Entry 1EEX (X-ray diffraction, 1.70 A resolution); this record covers chains A and G of the 6 polymer chains in the assembly.

Chain A:
Name: Propanediol dehydratase
Source organism: Klebsiella oxytoca
Notes: EC 4.2.1.28; fragment: alpha chain
UniProt: Q59470 (Q59470_KLEOX); residue numbers follow UniProt; this construct covers 1-554
Chain sequence (554 residues; numbered 1 to 554; the number before each row is that of its first residue):
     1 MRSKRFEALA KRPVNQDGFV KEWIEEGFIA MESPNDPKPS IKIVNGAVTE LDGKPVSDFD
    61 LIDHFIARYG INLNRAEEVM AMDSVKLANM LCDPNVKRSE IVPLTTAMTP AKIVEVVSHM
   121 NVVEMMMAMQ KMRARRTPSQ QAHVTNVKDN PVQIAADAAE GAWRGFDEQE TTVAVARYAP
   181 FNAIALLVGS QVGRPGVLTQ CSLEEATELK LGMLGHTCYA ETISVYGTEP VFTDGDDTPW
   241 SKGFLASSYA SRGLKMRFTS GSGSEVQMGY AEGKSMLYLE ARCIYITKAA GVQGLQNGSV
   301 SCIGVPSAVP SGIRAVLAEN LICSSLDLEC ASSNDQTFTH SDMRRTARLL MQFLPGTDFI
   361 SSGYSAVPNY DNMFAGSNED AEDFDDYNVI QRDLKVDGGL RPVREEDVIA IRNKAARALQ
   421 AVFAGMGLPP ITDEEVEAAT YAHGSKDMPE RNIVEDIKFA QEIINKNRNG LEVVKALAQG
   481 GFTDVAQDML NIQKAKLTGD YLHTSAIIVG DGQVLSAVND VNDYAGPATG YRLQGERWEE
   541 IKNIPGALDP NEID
Unresolved in the structure: 552-554
Bound ions: K+ site 1: Q141, E170, E221, Q296, S362 (together with s-1,2-propanediol); K+ site 2: G261, S264, E265, E280, C283
Small-molecule neighbours:
  - co-(adenin-9-yl-pentyl)-cobalamin (COY): T172, V173, S202, L203, E204, E205, T222, S224, V225, Y226, D234, G235, T259, S260, G261, S264, Q267, M268, S299, V300, S301, C302, Q336, M373, F374, A375
  - s-1,2-propanediol (PGO): Q141, H143, E170, E221, T222, Q296, V300, S301, D335, Q336, S362, G363, F374

Chain G:
Name: Propanediol dehydratase
Source organism: Klebsiella oxytoca
Notes: EC 4.2.1.28; fragment: gamma chain
UniProt: Q59472 (Q59472_KLEOX); numbering as in UniProt (aligned over 1-173)
Chain sequence (173 residues; row label = number of the first residue in the row):
     1 MNTDAIESMV RDVLSRMNSL QGEAPAAAPA AGGASRSARV SDYPLANKHP EWVKTATNKT
    61 LDDFTLENVL SNKVTAQDMR ITPETLRLQA SIAKDAGRDR LAMNFERAAE LTAVPDDRIL
   121 EIYNALRPYR STKEELLAIA DDLESRYQAK ICAAFVREAA TLYVERKKLK GDD
Unresolved in the structure: 1-36

How chain A and chain G interact:
Contacting residue pairs (132):
  F59(A) - R166(G)  hydrogen bond (backbone-side chain)
  D60(A) - R166(G)
  L61(A) - L162(G)  hydrophobic
  L61(A) - R166(G)
  H64(A) - L162(G)
  R68(A) - E158(G)  salt bridge
  R68(A) - L162(G)
  Y69(A) - R100(G)
  Y69(A) - E158(G)  hydrogen bond
  E204(A) - R127(G)  salt bridge
  E205(A) - Y123(G)
  A206(A) - L120(G)
  L209(A) - I119(G)  hydrophobic
  L209(A) - L120(G)  hydrophobic
  K210(A) - L120(G)
  M213(A) - D116(G)
  M213(A) - I119(G)  hydrophobic
  M213(A) - L120(G)  hydrophobic
  E229(A) - R166(G)  salt bridge
  E229(A) - K168(G)
  T233(A) - P128(G)
  T233(A) - Y129(G)
  T233(A) - K168(G)  hydrogen bond
  D236(A) - R127(G)  salt bridge
  D236(A) - P128(G)
  D236(A) - R130(G)  salt bridge
  D237(A) - Y123(G)  hydrogen bond
  D237(A) - R127(G)
  D237(A) - P128(G)
  T238(A) - L126(G)
  T238(A) - Y163(G)  hydrogen bond
  W240(A) - F155(G)
  W240(A) - E158(G)  hydrogen bond
  W240(A) - A159(G)  hydrophobic
  W240(A) - L162(G)  hydrophobic
  W240(A) - Y163(G)
  S241(A) - Y123(G)
  S241(A) - L126(G)
  S241(A) - Y163(G)
  G243(A) - R107(G)  hydrogen bond (backbone-side chain)
  F244(A) - L111(G)  hydrophobic
  F244(A) - I119(G)
  F244(A) - I122(G)  hydrophobic
  F244(A) - Y123(G)
  F244(A) - L126(G)  hydrophobic
  F244(A) - F155(G)
  L245(A) - Y123(G)  hydrophobic
  A246(A) - N104(G)
  S247(A) - N104(G)  hydrogen bond
  S247(A) - R107(G)  hydrogen bond
  S247(A) - A108(G)
  S247(A) - L111(G)
  S248(A) - L111(G)
  S248(A) - I119(G)
  A250(A) - L86(G)
  A250(A) - A108(G)  hydrophobic
  S251(A) - I81(G)
  S251(A) - A108(G)
  S251(A) - L111(G)
  S251(A) - T112(G)
  R252(A) - R80(G)
  R252(A) - L111(G)  hydrogen bond (side chain-backbone)
  R252(A) - V114(G)  hydrogen bond (side chain-backbone)
  R252(A) - P115(G)
  R252(A) - D116(G)  salt bridge
  R252(A) - I119(G)
  G253(A) - I81(G)
  K288(A) - R100(G)
  A289(A) - R100(G)  hydrogen bond (backbone-side chain)
  A290(A) - N104(G)
  A290(A) - R107(G)  hydrogen bond (backbone-side chain)
  G291(A) - R100(G)
  G291(A) - L101(G)
  G291(A) - N104(G)  hydrogen bond (backbone-side chain)
  D327(A) - R98(G)  salt bridge
  N469(A) - A76(G)
  L471(A) - T75(G)
  L471(A) - A76(G)
  V474(A) - L66(G)  hydrophobic
  K475(A) - V69(G)
  K475(A) - L70(G)
  K475(A) - N72(G)  hydrogen bond
  A478(A) - L70(G)  hydrophobic
  Q479(A) - L70(G)
  T483(A) - L66(G)
  A486(A) - L66(G)
  Q487(A) - L66(G)
  L490(A) - F64(G)
  L490(A) - T65(G)
  L490(A) - L66(G)
  L490(A) - V69(G)  hydrophobic
  Q493(A) - M79(G)
  K494(A) - L61(G)  hydrogen bond (side chain-backbone)
  K494(A) - F64(G)  hydrogen bond (side chain-backbone)
  K494(A) - M79(G)
  K496(A) - I81(G)
  L497(A) - V53(G)
  L497(A) - F64(G)  hydrophobic
  L497(A) - M79(G)
  L497(A) - R80(G)
  L497(A) - I81(G)
  L497(A) - T85(G)
  T498(A) - L45(G)
  T498(A) - A46(G)
  T498(A) - V53(G)
  T498(A) - T85(G)
  T498(A) - Q89(G)  hydrogen bond (backbone-side chain)
  G499(A) - I81(G)
  G499(A) - Q89(G)  hydrogen bond (backbone-side chain)
  D500(A) - Y43(G)  hydrogen bond (backbone-side chain)
  D500(A) - P44(G)
  D500(A) - L45(G)  hydrogen bond (side chain-backbone)
  D500(A) - A46(G)  hydrogen bond (side chain-backbone)
  D500(A) - Q89(G)  hydrogen bond
  L502(A) - L86(G)  hydrophobic
  L502(A) - F105(G)  hydrophobic
  H503(A) - Y43(G)
  H503(A) - Q89(G)  hydrogen bond
  H503(A) - I92(G)
  H503(A) - A93(G)
  H503(A) - F105(G)
  T504(A) - R98(G)  hydrogen bond
  T504(A) - L101(G)
  Q513(A) - N47(G)  hydrogen bond
  V514(A) - Y43(G)
  V514(A) - P44(G)  hydrophobic
  S516(A) - Y43(G)  hydrogen bond
  V518(A) - V40(G)  hydrophobic
  V518(A) - Y43(G)  hydrophobic
  V518(A) - R98(G)
  N519(A) - Y43(G)
  N519(A) - P44(G)
Other interface residues (no listed pair), chain A (66 interface residues in all): D58, F65, R98, K242, V292, Q293, A517
Other interface residues (no listed pair), chain G (60 interface residues in all): T55, D62, V74, A96, G97, D117, N124, E165

In short:
66 residues of chain A face 60 of chain G across their interface, with 27 hydrogen bonds and 7 salt bridges.
Polar pairs include R68(A)-E158(G), E204(A)-R127(G) and E229(A)-R166(G). Bound to chain A:
co-(adenin-9-yl-pentyl)-cobalamin and s-1,2-propanediol.
Here chain A is Propanediol dehydratase and chain G is Propanediol dehydratase, both from Klebsiella oxytoca.
Entry 1EEX (Crystal structure of the diol dehydratase-adeninylpentylcobalamin complex from klebsiella oxytoca)
was determined by X-ray diffraction, deposited together with 1EGV and 1EGM.
